6EF0 - chains H and M of the 14 polymer chains in the assembly; structure by electron microscopy, 4.43 A resolution (low resolution: residue-level contacts below are approximate; hydrogen-bond / salt-bridge calls are withheld).

Chain H:
Protein: 26S proteasome regulatory subunit 7 homolog
From: Saccharomyces cerevisiae (strain ATCC 204508 / S288c)
UniProt: P33299 (PRS7_YEAST); numbering as in UniProt (aligned over 201-457)
Sequence (257 residues; row label = number of the first residue in the row):
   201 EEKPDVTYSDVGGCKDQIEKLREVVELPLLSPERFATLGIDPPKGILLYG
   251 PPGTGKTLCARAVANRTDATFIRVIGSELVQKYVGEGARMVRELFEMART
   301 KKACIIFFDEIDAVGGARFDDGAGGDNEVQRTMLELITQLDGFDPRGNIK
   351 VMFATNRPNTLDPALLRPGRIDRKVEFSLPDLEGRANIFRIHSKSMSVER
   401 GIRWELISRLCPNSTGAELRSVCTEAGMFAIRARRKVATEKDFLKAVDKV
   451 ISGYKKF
Curated features (UniProtKB/Swiss-Prot):
  - binding site (ATP): G250 to T257
  - modified residue: S231 (Phosphoserine)
Residues lining bound ligands: ADP (adenosine-5'-diphosphate): D210, V211, G212, G213, P251, P252, G253, T254, G255, K256, T257, L258, I388, H392, G416, A417, R420

Chain M:
Protein: 26S proteasome regulatory subunit 6A
From: Saccharomyces cerevisiae (strain ATCC 204508 / S288c)
UniProt: P33297 (PRS6A_YEAST); residue numbers follow UniProt; this construct covers 176-433
Sequence (258 residues; row label = number of the first residue in the row):
   176 PTETYSDVGGLDKQIEELVEAIVLPMKRADKFKDMGIRAPKGALMYGPPG
   226 TGKTLLARACAAQTNATFLKLAAPQLVQMYIGEGAKLVRDAFALAKEKAP
   276 TIIFIDELDAIGTKRFDSEKSGDREVQRTMLELLNQLDGFSSDDRVKVLA
   326 ATNRVDVLDPALLRSGRLDRKIEFPLPSEDSRAQILQIHSRKMTTDDDIN
   376 WQELARSTDEFNGAQLKAVTVEAGMIALRNGQSSVKHEDFVEGISEVQAR
   426 KSKSVSFY
Curated features (UniProtKB/Swiss-Prot):
  - binding site (ATP): G222 to T229
  - modified residue: Y180 (Phosphotyrosine)
Residues lining bound ligands: ADP (adenosine-5'-diphosphate): D182, V183, P224, G225, T226, G227, K228, T229, L230, I360, H364, G388, A389, K392

Interface between chain H and chain M:
Pairs across the interface (16; chain H residue first):
  E223(H) with M400(M)
  R234(H) with L403(M); S408(M)
  T237(H) with S408(M)
  L238(H) with S408(M); V410(M)
  G239(H) with M368(M)
  R318(H) with V252(M)
  D321(H) with V252(M)
  G324(H) with M254(M)
  G325(H) with Q253(M); M254(M)
  D326(H) with M254(M)
  Q330(H) with P249(M); V252(M)
  P368(H) with K392(M)
Also at the interface, not in a pair above, chain H (17 interface residues in all): K220, F235, P242, D320, N327
Also at the interface, not in a pair above, chain M (14 interface residues in all): Y255, G287, K367, R404

Overview:
17 residues of chain H and 14 residues of chain M are in contact. Ligands of chain H: ADP. Chain M binds ADP.
From UniProt: 8 ATP-binding residues on chain H; 8 ATP-binding residues on chain M.
Chain H is 26S proteasome regulatory subunit 7 homolog and chain M is 26S proteasome regulatory subunit 6A,
both from Saccharomyces cerevisiae (strain ATCC 204508 / S288c); the structure, Yeast 26S proteasome bound to
ubiquitinated substrate (1D* motor state), was determined by electron microscopy (same publication as 6EF1 and
6EF2).
